7LN6 - chains D and G of the 7 polymer chains in the assembly; structure by electron microscopy, 3.58 A resolution.

[Chain D]
Molecule: Transitional endoplasmic reticulum ATPase
From: Homo sapiens
Notes: EC 3.6.4.6
Reference sequence: P55072 (TERA_HUMAN); residues 1-806 here = UniProt positions 1-806
Amino-acid sequence (806 residues; numbered 1 to 806; the number before each row is that of its first residue):
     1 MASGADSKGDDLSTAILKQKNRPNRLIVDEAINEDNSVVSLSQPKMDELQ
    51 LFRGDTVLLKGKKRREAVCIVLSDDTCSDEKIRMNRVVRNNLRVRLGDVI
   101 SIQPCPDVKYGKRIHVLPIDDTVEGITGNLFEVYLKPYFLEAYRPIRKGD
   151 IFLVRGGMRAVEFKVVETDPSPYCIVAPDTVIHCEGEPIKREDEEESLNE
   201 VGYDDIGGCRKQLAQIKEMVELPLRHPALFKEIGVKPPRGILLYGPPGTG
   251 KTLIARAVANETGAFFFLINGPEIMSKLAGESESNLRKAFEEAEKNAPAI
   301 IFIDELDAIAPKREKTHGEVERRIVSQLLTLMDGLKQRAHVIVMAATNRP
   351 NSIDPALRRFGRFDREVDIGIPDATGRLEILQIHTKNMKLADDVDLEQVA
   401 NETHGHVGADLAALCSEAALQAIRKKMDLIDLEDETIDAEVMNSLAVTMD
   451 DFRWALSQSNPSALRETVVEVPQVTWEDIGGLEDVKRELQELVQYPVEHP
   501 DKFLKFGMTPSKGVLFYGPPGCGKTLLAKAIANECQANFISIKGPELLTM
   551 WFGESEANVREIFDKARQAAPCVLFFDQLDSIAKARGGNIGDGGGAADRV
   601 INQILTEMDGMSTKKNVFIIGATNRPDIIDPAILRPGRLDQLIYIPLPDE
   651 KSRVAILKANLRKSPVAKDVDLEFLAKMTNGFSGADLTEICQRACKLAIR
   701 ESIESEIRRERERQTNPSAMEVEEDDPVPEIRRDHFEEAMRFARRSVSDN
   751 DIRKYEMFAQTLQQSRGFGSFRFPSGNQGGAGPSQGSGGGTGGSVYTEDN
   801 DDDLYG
Not modelled in the structure: 1-11, 715-726, 776-806
Sequence notes: engineered mutation Glu-232 (Ala in P55072), Gln-578 (Glu in P55072)
Metal / ion sites: Mg2+ site 1: Thr-252 (together with ATP); Mg2+ site 2: Thr-525 (together with ATP)
Ligand contacts:
  - ATP (adenosine-5'-triphosphate), molecule 1: Asp-205, Ile-206, Gly-207, Cys-209, Pro-246, Pro-247, Gly-248, Thr-249, Gly-250, Lys-251, Thr-252, Leu-253, Glu-305, Asn-348, Ile-380, His-384, Gly-408, Ala-409, Ala-412
  - ATP, molecule 2: Asp-333, Arg-359, Arg-362
  - ATP, molecule 3: Asp-478, Ile-479, Gly-480, Leu-482, Pro-519, Pro-520, Gly-521, Cys-522, Gly-523, Lys-524, Thr-525, Leu-526, Gln-578, Asn-624, Ile-656, Asn-660, Gly-684, Ala-685, Thr-688
  - ATP, molecule 4: Asp-609, Arg-635, Arg-638
Curated features (UniProtKB/Swiss-Prot):
  - region: Thr-797 to Gly-806 (Interaction with UBXN6)
  - motif: Asp-802 to Gly-806 (PIM motif)
  - binding site (ATP): Pro-247 to Leu-253, Asn-348, His-384, Gly-521 to Leu-526
  - modified residue: Ala-2 (N-acetylalanine), Ser-3 (Phosphoserine), Ser-7 (Phosphoserine), Ser-13 (Phosphoserine), Ser-37 (Phosphoserine), Lys-315 (N6,N6,N6-trimethyllysine), Thr-436 (Phosphothreonine), Ser-462 (Phosphoserine), Lys-502 (N6-acetyllysine), Lys-505 (N6-acetyllysine), Lys-668 (N6-acetyllysine), Ser-702 (Phosphoserine), Lys-754 (N6-acetyllysine), Ser-770 (Phosphoserine), Ser-775 (Phosphoserine), Ser-787 (Phosphoserine), Tyr-805 (Phosphotyrosine)
  - cross-link (Glycyl lysine isopeptide (Lys-Gly)): Lys-8 (interchain with G-Cter in SUMO2), Lys-18 (interchain with G-Cter in SUMO2)
  - natural variant: Arg-95 (R95G: In IBMPFD1), Gly-97 (G97E: In CMT2Y), Ile-126 (I126F: In IBMPFD1; uncertain significance), Arg-155 (R155C: In IBMPFD1; R155H: In FTDALS6 and IBMPFD1; R155L: In IBMPFD1; R155P: In IBMPFD1; R155S: In IBMPFD1), Arg-159 (R159G: In FTDALS6; R159H: In IBMPFD1), Ala-160 (A160T: In IBMPFD1; uncertain significance), Glu-185 (E185K: In CMT2Y), Arg-191 (R191Q: In FTDALS6 and IBMPFD1), Leu-198 (L198W: In IBMPFD1), Glu-232 (A232E: In IBMPFD1; this construct carries the variant), Ile-254 (I254F: In IBMPFD1; uncertain significance), Ile-369 (I369T: In IBMPFD1; uncertain significance), 2 further natural variant entries in UniProt
  - mutagenesis: Phe-52 to Asp-55 (Abolishes interaction with NPLOC4; when associated with A-110), Arg-53 (R53A: Minor effect on affinity for ATP and ADP), Arg-86 (R86A: Strongly increased affinity for ATP. Strongly reduced affinity for ADP), Tyr-110 (Y110A: Abolishes interaction with NPLOC4; when associated with 52-A--A-55), Arg-113 to His-115 (Severely reduced binding to DERL1), Phe-131 (F131R: Severely reduced binding to DERL1), Leu-140 (L140D: Severely reduced binding to DERL1), Asp-179 (D179R: No effect on binding to DERL1), His-183 (H183W: Severely reduced binding to DERL1), Lys-251 (K251Q: Impairs ERAD degradation of HMGCR and does not inhibit interaction with RHBDD1; when associated with Q-524), Glu-305 (E305Q: Defect in ubiquitin-dependent protein degradation by the proteasome; when associated with Q-578), Lys-312 (K312A: Does not affect methylation by VCPKMT), 7 further mutagenesis entries in UniProt
Reported in the primary citation:
  - conformationally variable residues (loop rearrangement): Leu-464
  - contacts within the chain: Leu-464/Ala-569
  - mutagenesis - L464A: decreased catalytic activity
  - mutagenesis - W551A/F552A, R599A: abolished catalytic activity
  - mutagenesis - I590A/D592A: unchanged catalytic activity
  - disease-associated variants - A232E: increased catalytic activity (citing earlier work)
  - mutagenesis - E578Q: decreased catalytic activity (citing earlier work)

[Chain G]
Molecule: polyubiquitinated Ub-Eos
From: Mus musculus
Amino-acid sequence (23 residues; numbered 1 to 23; the number before each row is that of its first residue; X marks 23 residues of unknown identity (built as UNK)):
     1 XXXXXXXXXXXXXXXXXXXXXXX

[Chain D / chain G interface]
Interface residues of chain D (facing chain G), 9 residues: Lys-277, Leu-278, Ala-279, His-317, Met-550, Trp-551, Phe-552, Gly-593, Gly-594
Interface features reported in the paper:
  - interface residues, chain D: Met-550(D), Trp-551(D), Phe-552(D)

[In short]
Chain D and chain G make no direct contact in this assembly. Chain D binds 4 copies of ATP. From UniProt: 15
ATP-binding residues and 23 mutagenesis sites on chain D. The paper reports that L464A and E578Q of chain D
reduce catalytic activity; interface residues Met-550(D), Trp-551(D) and Phe-552(D); 6 substitutions were
tested in all.
Here chain D is Transitional endoplasmic reticulum ATPase (Homo sapiens) and chain G is polyubiquitinated
Ub-Eos (Mus musculus). Entry 7LN6 (Cryo-EM structure of human p97 in complex with Npl4/Ufd1 and
polyubiquitinated Ub-Eos (CHAPSO, Class 2, Open ...) was determined by electron microscopy together with 7LMZ,
7LN0, 7LN1, 7LN2, 7LN3, 7LN4 and 7LN5 from the same study.
